5D1T - chain A; structure by X-ray diffraction, 2.20 A resolution.

[Chain A]
Protein: Lethal factor
From: Bacillus anthracis
Notes: EC 3.4.24.83
Reference sequence: P15917 (LEF_BACAN); residues 265-776 here correspond to UniProt positions 298-809 (UniProt number = residue number + 33)
Amino-acid sequence (519 residues; each row starts with the number of its first residue):
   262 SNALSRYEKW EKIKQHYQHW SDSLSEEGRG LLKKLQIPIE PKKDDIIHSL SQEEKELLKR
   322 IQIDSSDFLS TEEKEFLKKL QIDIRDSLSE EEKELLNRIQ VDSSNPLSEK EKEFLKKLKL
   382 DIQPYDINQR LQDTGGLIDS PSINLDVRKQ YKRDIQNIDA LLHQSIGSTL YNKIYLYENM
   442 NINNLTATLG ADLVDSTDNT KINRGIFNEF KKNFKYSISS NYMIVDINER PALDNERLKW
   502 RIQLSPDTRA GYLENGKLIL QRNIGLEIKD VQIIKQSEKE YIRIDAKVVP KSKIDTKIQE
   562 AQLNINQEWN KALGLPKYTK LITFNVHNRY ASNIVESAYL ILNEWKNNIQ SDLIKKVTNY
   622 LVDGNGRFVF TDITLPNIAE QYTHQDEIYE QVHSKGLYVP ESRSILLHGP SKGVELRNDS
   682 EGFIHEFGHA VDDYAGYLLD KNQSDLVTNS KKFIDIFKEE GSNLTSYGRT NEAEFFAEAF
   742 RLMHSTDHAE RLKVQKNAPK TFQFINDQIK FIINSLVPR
Not modelled in the structure: 262-266, 346-367, 777-780
Construct notes: expression tag (262-264, 777-780); engineered mutation S266 (Ala299 in P15917)
Ion coordination: Zn2+: H686, H690, E735 (together with 56R)
Ligand contacts: 56R (N~2~-[3-(aminomethyl)benzyl]-N~2~-[(4-fluoro-3-methylphenyl)sulfonyl]-N-hydroxy-D-alaninamide): D328, F329, V653, H654, S655, K656, G657, L658, Y659, G674, V675, L677, E682, G683, H686, E687, H690, Y728, E735, E739, R742
Swiss-Prot annotation at these positions:
  - active site: E687 (Proton acceptor)
  - binding site (Zn(2+)): H686, H690, Y728, E735

[Overview]
Ligands of chain A: compound 56R. H686, H690 and E735 form the Zn2+ site. From UniProt: active-site residue
E687 and 4 Zn2+-binding residues.
Chain A is Lethal factor (Bacillus anthracis); the structure, Anthrax toxin lethal factor with hydroxamic acid
inhibitor, was determined by X-ray diffraction, deposited together with 5D1S, 5D1U and 4WF6.
